PDB entry 8OQV | X-ray diffraction, 2.78 A resolution | chains A and C of the 4 polymer chains in the assembly

[Chain A]
Protein: 3-hydroxyacyl-CoA dehydrogenase
From: Mycobacterium tuberculosis H37Rv
Notes: EC 1.1.1.35
UniProt: O53872 (O53872_MYCTU); residue numbers follow UniProt; this construct covers 1-720
Sequence (736 residues; numbered -15 to 720; the number before each row is that of its first residue; numbers below 1 keep their minus sign (Met-15 is residue -15)):
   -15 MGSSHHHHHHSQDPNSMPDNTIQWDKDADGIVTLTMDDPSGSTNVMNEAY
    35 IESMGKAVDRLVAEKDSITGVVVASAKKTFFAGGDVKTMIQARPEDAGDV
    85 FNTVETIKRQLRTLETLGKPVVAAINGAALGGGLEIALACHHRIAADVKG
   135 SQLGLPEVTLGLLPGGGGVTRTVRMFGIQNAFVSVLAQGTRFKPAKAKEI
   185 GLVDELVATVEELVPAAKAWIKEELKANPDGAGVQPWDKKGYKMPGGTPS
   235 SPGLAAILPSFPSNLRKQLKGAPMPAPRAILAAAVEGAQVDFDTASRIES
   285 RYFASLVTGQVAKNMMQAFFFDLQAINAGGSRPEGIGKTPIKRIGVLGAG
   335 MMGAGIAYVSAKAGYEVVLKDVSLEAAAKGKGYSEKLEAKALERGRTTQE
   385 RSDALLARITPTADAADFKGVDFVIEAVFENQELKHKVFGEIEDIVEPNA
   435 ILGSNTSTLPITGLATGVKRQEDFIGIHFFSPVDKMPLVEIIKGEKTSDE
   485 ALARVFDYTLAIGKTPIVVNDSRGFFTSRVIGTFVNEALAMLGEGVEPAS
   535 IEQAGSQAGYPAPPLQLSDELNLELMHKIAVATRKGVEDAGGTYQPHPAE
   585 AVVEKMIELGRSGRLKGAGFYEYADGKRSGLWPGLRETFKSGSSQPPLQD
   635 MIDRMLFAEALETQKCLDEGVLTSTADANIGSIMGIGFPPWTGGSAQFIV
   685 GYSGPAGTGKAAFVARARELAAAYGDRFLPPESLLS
Not modelled in the structure: -15 to -14, -6 to -1, 720
Differences from the reference sequence: initiating methionine (-15); expression tag (-14 to 0)
Residues lining bound ligands:
  - 4-nitrobenzenesulfonic acid (VWI), molecule 1: His-9, Met30, Asn31, Glu32, Asp69, Thr72, Met73, Thr87
  - 4-nitrobenzenesulfonic acid (VWI), molecule 2: Ala66, Gly67, Gly68, Leu114, Gly115, Gly116, Pro140, Glu141, Leu144, Arg175
  - 4-nitrobenzenesulfonic acid (VWI), molecule 3: Thr72, Met73, Ala76, Asp80, Asp83, Val84, Thr87, Val88, Phe287, Val291
  - 4-nitrobenzenesulfonic acid (VWI), molecule 4: Thr442, Arg507, Gly508, Ser512, Arg513, Gly516, Val519, Asn520, Leu555, Met560, Ile563, Thr567

[Chain C]
Protein: Putative acyltransferase Rv0859
From: Mycobacterium tuberculosis H37Rv
Notes: EC 2.3.1.-
UniProt: O53871 (Y0859_MYCTU); residues 1-403 here = UniProt positions 1-403
Sequence (403 residues; each row starts with the number of its first residue):
     1 MSEEAFIYEAIRTPRGKQKNGSLHEVKPLSLVVGLIDELRKRHPDLDENL
    51 ISDVILGCVSPVGDQGGDIARAAVLASGMPVTSGGVQLNRFCASGLEAVN
   101 TAAQKVRSGWDDLVLAGGVESMSRVPMGSDGGAMGLDPATNYDVMFVPQS
   151 IGADLIATIEGFSREDVDAYALRSQQKAAEAWSGGYFAKSVVPVRDQNGL
   201 LILDHDEHMRPDTTKEGLAKLKPAFEGLAALGGFDDVALQKYHWVEKINH
   251 VHTGGNSSGIVDGAALVMIGSAAAGKLQGLTPRARIVATATSGADPVIML
   301 TGPTPATRKVLDRAGLTVDDIDLFELNEAFASVVLKFQKDLNIPDEKLNV
   351 NGGAIAMGHPLGATGAMILGTMVDELERRNARRALITLCIGGGMGVATII
   401 ERV
Not modelled in the structure: 1, 225-231

[How chain A and chain C interact]
Contacting residue pairs (19; chain A residue first):
  Ala81(A) - Asn198(C)
  Ala81(A) - Leu200(C)
  Gly82(A) - Leu200(C)
  Phe85(A) - Leu200(C)  hydrophobic
  Gln273(A) - Lys27(C)  hydrogen bond
  Gln273(A) - Asp64(C)  hydrogen bond
  Gln273(A) - Arg124(C)  hydrogen bond
  Val274(A) - Arg124(C)
  Thr278(A) - His24(C)
  Thr278(A) - Glu25(C)
  Arg281(A) - Glu25(C)  salt bridge
  Ile282(A) - Glu25(C)
  Arg285(A) - Glu25(C)  salt bridge
  Arg285(A) - Asp196(C)  salt bridge
  Arg285(A) - Gln197(C)
  Arg285(A) - Asn198(C)  hydrogen bond (backbone-side chain)
  Tyr286(A) - Gln197(C)
  Ala288(A) - Asn198(C)
  Ser289(A) - Asn198(C)  hydrogen bond (backbone-side chain)
Also at the interface, not in a pair above, chain A (14 interface residues in all): Glu270, Asp275
Also at the interface, not in a pair above, chain C (10 interface residues in all): Ile202

[Summary]
The interface between chain A and chain C involves 14 residues on one side and 10 on the other; the contacts
include 5 hydrogen bonds and 3 salt bridges. Among the polar pairs are Arg281(A)-Glu25(C), Arg285(A)-Glu25(C)
and Arg285(A)-Asp196(C).
Chain A is 3-hydroxyacyl-CoA dehydrogenase and chain C is Putative acyltransferase Rv0859, both from
Mycobacterium tuberculosis H37Rv; the structure, Structure of Mycobacterium tuberculosis beta-oxidation
trifunctional enzyme in complex with Fragment-M-109, was determined by X-ray diffraction, deposited together
with 8OPU, 8OPV, 8OPW, 8OPX, 8OPY, 8OQL and 10 further entries.
